PDB entry 3GXO | X-ray diffraction, 2.30 A resolution | chains A and B

Chain A (and B):
Name: MmcR
Source organism: Streptomyces lavendulae
Notes: chain B of this document is another copy of the same molecule, construct and numbering; everything in this record applies to it too
UniProt: Q9X5T6 (Q9X5T6_STRLA); residues 2-349 here = UniProt positions 2-349
Sequence (369 residues; numbered -19 to 349; the number before each row is that of its first residue; numbers below 1 keep their minus sign (Mse-19 is residue -19)):
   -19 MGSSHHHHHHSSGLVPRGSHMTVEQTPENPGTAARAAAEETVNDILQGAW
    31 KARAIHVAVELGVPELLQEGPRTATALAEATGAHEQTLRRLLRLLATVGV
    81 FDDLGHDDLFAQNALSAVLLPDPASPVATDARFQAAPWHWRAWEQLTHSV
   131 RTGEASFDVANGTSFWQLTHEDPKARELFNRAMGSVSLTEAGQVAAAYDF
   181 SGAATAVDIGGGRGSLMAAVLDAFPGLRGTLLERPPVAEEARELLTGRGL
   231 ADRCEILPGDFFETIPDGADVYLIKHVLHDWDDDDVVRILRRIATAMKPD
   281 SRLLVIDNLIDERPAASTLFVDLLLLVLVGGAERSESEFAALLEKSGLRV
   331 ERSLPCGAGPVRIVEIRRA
Disordered / not traced: -19 to 10
Modified positions: Mse-19, Mse1 (selenomethionine); Mse163, Mse197, Mse277 (selenomethionine; parent Met)
Differences from the reference sequence: expression tag (-19 to 1)
Ligand contacts:
  - Mitomycin A (MQA; [(1aS,8S,8aR,8bS)-6,8a-dimethoxy-5-methyl-4,7-dioxo-1,1a,2,4,7,8,8a,8b-octahydroazireno[2',3':3,4]pyrrolo[1,2-a]indol-8-yl]methyl carbamate): Asp110, Phe113, Phe145, Phe159, Ala162, Mse163, Val166, His256, His259, Asp260, Asn288, Val301, Leu304, Leu305, Leu308
  - S-adenosylhomocysteine (SAH): Trp146, Phe159, Asn160, Mse163, Ser167, Gly190, Gly191, Gly192, Glu213, Arg214, Val217, Gly239, Asp240, Phe241, Phe242, Lys255, His256, Val257, Asp260, Trp261
Swiss-Prot annotation at these positions:
  - active site: His259 (Proton acceptor)
  - binding site (S-adenosyl-L-methionine): Ser167, Gly190, Glu213, Arg214, Asp240, Phe241, Lys255
  - binding site (substrate): Asn288
What the authors report for this chain:
  - binding site for S-adenosylhomocysteine: Phe159, Mse163, Ser167, Asp188, Ile189, Gly190, Glu213, Arg214, Asp240, Phe241, Lys255, Trp261
  - binding site for Mitomycin A: Phe113, Phe145, Phe159, Ala162, Mse163, Val166, His259, Val301, Leu304, Leu305, Leu308
  - catalytic residues: His259, Glu313
  - contacts within the chain: His259-Glu313 (hydrogen bond)
  - conformationally variable residues (loop rearrangement): Leu100 to Pro106, Leu289 to Pro294, Pro335 to Arg342

Chain A / chain B interface:
Pairs across the interface (123):
  Ala18(A) - Ala94(B)
  Ala18(A) - Leu95(B)
  Ala18(A) - Val98(B)  hydrophobic
  Glu19(A) - Val98(B)
  Glu19(A) - Val107(B)
  Val22(A) - Leu95(B)
  Val22(A) - Val107(B)  hydrophobic
  Ile25(A) - Lys31(B)
  Ile25(A) - Ala32(B)
  Ile25(A) - Ile35(B)  hydrophobic
  Leu26(A) - Ala32(B)
  Leu26(A) - Ile35(B)  hydrophobic
  Leu26(A) - His36(B)
  Leu26(A) - Gln114(B)
  Gln27(A) - Ser297(B)  hydrogen bond
  Gln27(A) - Phe300(B)
  Ala29(A) - Ala29(B)  hydrophobic
  Ala29(A) - Ala32(B)  hydrophobic
  Ala29(A) - Trp120(B)  hydrophobic
  Trp30(A) - Gln114(B)
  Trp30(A) - Trp123(B)
  Trp30(A) - Phe300(B)  hydrophobic
  Trp30(A) - Leu304(B)  hydrophobic
  Lys31(A) - Ile25(B)
  Lys31(A) - Phe300(B)
  Ala32(A) - Ile25(B)
  Ala32(A) - Leu26(B)
  Ala32(A) - Ala29(B)  hydrophobic
  Arg33(A) - Trp123(B)  hydrogen bond (side chain-backbone)
  Arg33(A) - Glu124(B)  hydrogen bond (side chain-backbone)
  Arg33(A) - Leu126(B)
  Ile35(A) - Ile25(B)  hydrophobic
  His36(A) - Leu26(B)
  Val37(A) - Leu126(B)  hydrophobic
  Val37(A) - Thr127(B)
  Val37(A) - Val130(B)  hydrophobic
  Glu40(A) - Thr127(B)  hydrogen bond
  Glu40(A) - Arg131(B)  salt bridge
  Leu41(A) - Val130(B)  hydrophobic
  Leu41(A) - Arg131(B)
  Thr61(A) - Arg131(B)
  Gly62(A) - Arg131(B)
  Ala63(A) - Val130(B)
  His64(A) - Val130(B)  hydrogen bond (backbone-backbone)
  His64(A) - Arg131(B)  hydrogen bond (backbone-backbone)
  His64(A) - Thr132(B)
  His64(A) - Gly133(B)
  Thr67(A) - Ser129(B)
  Thr67(A) - Val130(B)
  Thr67(A) - Gly133(B)
  Thr67(A) - Leu306(B)
  Arg70(A) - Asp302(B)  salt bridge
  Arg70(A) - Leu306(B)
  Arg70(A) - Gly311(B)  hydrogen bond (side chain-backbone)
  Arg70(A) - Ala312(B)
  Arg73(A) - Ile290(B)
  Leu74(A) - Leu299(B)  hydrophobic
  Leu74(A) - Phe300(B)  hydrophobic
  Leu74(A) - Leu303(B)  hydrophobic
  Thr77(A) - Ala296(B)
  Thr77(A) - Leu299(B)
  Val78(A) - Phe300(B)  hydrophobic
  Ala94(A) - Ala18(B)
  Leu95(A) - Ala18(B)
  Leu95(A) - Thr21(B)
  Leu95(A) - Val22(B)
  Val98(A) - Ala18(B)  hydrophobic
  Val98(A) - Glu19(B)
  Leu99(A) - Val22(B)  hydrophobic
  Val107(A) - Glu19(B)
  Val107(A) - Val22(B)  hydrophobic
  Ala111(A) - Leu26(B)  hydrophobic
  Gln114(A) - Leu26(B)
  Gln114(A) - Trp30(B)
  Pro117(A) - Glu124(B)
  Trp120(A) - Ala29(B)  hydrophobic
  Trp120(A) - Trp120(B)  hydrogen bond (backbone-side chain)
  Trp120(A) - Trp123(B)
  Trp120(A) - Glu124(B)
  Arg121(A) - Arg121(B)
  Arg121(A) - Glu124(B)  salt bridge
  Trp123(A) - Trp30(B)
  Trp123(A) - Arg33(B)  hydrogen bond (backbone-side chain)
  Trp123(A) - Trp120(B)
  Glu124(A) - Arg33(B)  hydrogen bond (backbone-side chain)
  Glu124(A) - Pro117(B)
  Glu124(A) - Trp120(B)
  Glu124(A) - Arg121(B)  salt bridge
  Leu126(A) - Arg33(B)
  Leu126(A) - Ala34(B)
  Leu126(A) - Val37(B)  hydrophobic
  Thr127(A) - Val37(B)
  Thr127(A) - Glu40(B)  hydrogen bond
  Ser129(A) - Thr67(B)
  Val130(A) - Leu41(B)  hydrophobic
  Val130(A) - Ala63(B)
  Val130(A) - His64(B)  hydrogen bond (backbone-backbone)
  Val130(A) - Thr67(B)
  Arg131(A) - Leu41(B)
  Arg131(A) - Thr61(B)  hydrogen bond (side chain-backbone)
  Arg131(A) - Gly62(B)  hydrogen bond (side chain-backbone)
  Arg131(A) - His64(B)
  Thr132(A) - His64(B)
  Gly133(A) - His64(B)
  Gly133(A) - Thr67(B)  hydrogen bond (backbone-side chain)
  Ile290(A) - Arg73(B)
  Ala296(A) - Thr77(B)
  Ala296(A) - Val78(B)  hydrophobic
  Ser297(A) - Gln27(B)
  Leu299(A) - Arg73(B)
  Leu299(A) - Leu74(B)  hydrophobic
  Leu299(A) - Thr77(B)
  Phe300(A) - Gln27(B)
  Phe300(A) - Trp30(B)
  Phe300(A) - Lys31(B)
  Phe300(A) - Leu74(B)  hydrophobic
  Asp302(A) - Arg70(B)  salt bridge
  Leu303(A) - Leu74(B)  hydrophobic
  Leu304(A) - Trp30(B)  hydrophobic
  Leu306(A) - Thr67(B)
  Leu306(A) - Arg70(B)
  Gly311(A) - Arg70(B)  hydrogen bond (backbone-side chain)
  Ala312(A) - Arg70(B)
Other interface residues (no listed pair), chain A (70 interface residues in all): Arg15, Thr21, Asn23, Gly28, Ala34, Leu68, Leu71, Val80, Ser105, His119, Gln125, Pro294, Ala295, Val301
Other interface residues (no listed pair), chain B (68 interface residues in all): Asn23, Gly28, Leu68, Leu71, Val80, Leu99, Ser105, Asp110, Ala111, Gln125, Pro294, Val301

In short:
The interface between chain A and chain B involves 70 residues on one side and 68 on the other; the contacts
include 16 hydrogen bonds and 5 salt bridges. Polar pairs include Glu40(A)-Arg131(B), Arg70(A)-Asp302(B) and
Arg121(A)-Glu124(B). The paper reports catalytic residues His259(A) and Glu313(A); a binding site for
S-adenosylhomocysteine at Phe159(A), Mse163(A) and Ser167(A) among others.
Chain A and chain B are both MmcR (Streptomyces lavendulae); the structure, Structure of the Mitomycin
7-O-methyltransferase MmcR with bound Mitomycin A, was determined by X-ray diffraction, deposited together
with 3GWZ.
